2XAG - chains A and B; structure by X-ray diffraction, 3.10 A resolution.

== Chain A ==
Molecule: Lysine-specific histone demethylase 1
From: Homo sapiens
Notes: EC 1.-.-.-
UniProtKB: O60341 (KDM1_HUMAN); residue numbers follow UniProt; this construct covers 1-852
Sequence (852 residues; row label = number of the first residue in the row):
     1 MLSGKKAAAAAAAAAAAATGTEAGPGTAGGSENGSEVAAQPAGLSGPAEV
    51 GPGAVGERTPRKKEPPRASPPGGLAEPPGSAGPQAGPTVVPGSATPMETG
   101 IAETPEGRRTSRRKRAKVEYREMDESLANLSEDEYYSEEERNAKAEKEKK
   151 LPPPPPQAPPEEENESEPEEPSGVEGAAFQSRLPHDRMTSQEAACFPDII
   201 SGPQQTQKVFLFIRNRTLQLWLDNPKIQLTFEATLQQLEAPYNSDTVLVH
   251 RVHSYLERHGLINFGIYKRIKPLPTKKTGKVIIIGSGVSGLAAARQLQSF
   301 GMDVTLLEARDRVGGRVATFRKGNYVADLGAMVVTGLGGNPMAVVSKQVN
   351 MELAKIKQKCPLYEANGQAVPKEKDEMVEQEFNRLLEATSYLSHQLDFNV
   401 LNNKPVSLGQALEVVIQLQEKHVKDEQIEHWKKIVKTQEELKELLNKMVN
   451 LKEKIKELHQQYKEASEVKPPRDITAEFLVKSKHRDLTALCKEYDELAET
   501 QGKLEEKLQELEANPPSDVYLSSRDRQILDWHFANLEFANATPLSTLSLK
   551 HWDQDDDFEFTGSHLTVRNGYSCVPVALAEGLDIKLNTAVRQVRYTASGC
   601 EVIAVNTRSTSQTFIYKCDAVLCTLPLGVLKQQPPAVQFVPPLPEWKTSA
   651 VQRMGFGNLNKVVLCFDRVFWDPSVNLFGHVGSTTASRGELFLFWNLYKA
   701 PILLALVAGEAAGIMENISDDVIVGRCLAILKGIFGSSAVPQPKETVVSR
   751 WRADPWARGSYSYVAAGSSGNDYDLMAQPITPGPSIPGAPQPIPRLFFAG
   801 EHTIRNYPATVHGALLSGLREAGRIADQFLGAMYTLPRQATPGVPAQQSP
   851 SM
Unresolved in the structure: 1-170, 837-852
Residues lining bound ligands: FAD / 3-(4-bromophenyl)propanamide: I284, G285, S286, G287, V288, S289, G290, L307, E308, A309, R310, G314, G315, R316, V317, L329, G330, A331, M332, V333, T335, F538, A539, T588, A589, V590, T624, L625, P626, V629, V637, L659, K661, W751, W756, S760, Y761, G800, E801, A809, T810, V811, A814

== Chain B ==
Molecule: Rest corepressor 1
From: Homo sapiens
UniProtKB: Q9UKL0 (RCOR1_HUMAN); residue numbers follow UniProt; this construct covers 1-482
Sequence (482 residues; numbered 1 to 482; the number before each row is that of its first residue):
     1 MVEKGPEVSGKRRGRNNAAASASAAAASAAASAACASPAATAASGAAASS
    51 ASAAAASAAAAPNNGQNKSLAAAAPNGNSSSNSWEEGSSGSSSDEEHGGG
   101 GMRVGPQYQAVVPDFDPAKLARRSQERDNLGMLVWSPNQNLSEAKLDEYI
   151 AIAKEKHGYNMEQALGMLFWHKHNIEKSLADLPNFTPFPDEWTVEDKVLF
   201 EQAFSFHGKTFHRIQQMLPDKSIASLVKFYYSWKKTRTKTSVMDRHARKQ
   251 KREREESEDELEEANGNNPIDIEVDQNKESKKEVPPTETVPQVKKEKHST
   301 QAKNRAKRKPPKGMFLSQEDVEAVSANATAATTVLRQLDMELVSVKRQIQ
   351 NIKQTNSALKEKLDGGIEPYRLPEVIQKCNARWTTEEQLLAVQAIRKYGR
   401 DFQAISDVIGNKSVVQVKNFFVNYRRRFNIDEVLQEWEAEHGKEETNGPS
   451 NQKPVKSPDNSIKMPEEEDEAPVLDVRYASAS
Unresolved in the structure: 1-307, 441-482
Curated features (UniProtKB/Swiss-Prot):
  - cross-link: K297 (Glycyl lysine isopeptide (Lys-Gly) (interchain with G-Cter in SUMO2))

== Interface between chain A and chain B ==
Contacting residue pairs (92; chain A residue first):
  E381(A) - M314(B)
  R384(A) - P311(B)
  R384(A) - K312(B)  hydrogen bond (side chain-backbone)
  R384(A) - G313(B)
  R384(A) - M314(B)
  E387(A) - P311(B)
  A388(A) - P311(B)
  A388(A) - M314(B)  hydrophobic
  Y391(A) - R308(B)
  Y391(A) - K309(B)
  Y391(A) - P310(B)
  Y391(A) - L316(B)  hydrophobic
  L392(A) - L316(B)  hydrophobic
  Q395(A) - R308(B)
  L396(A) - Q318(B)
  L401(A) - S325(B)
  V414(A) - V321(B)  hydrophobic
  V415(A) - L316(B)  hydrophobic
  Q417(A) - V324(B)
  Q417(A) - A331(B)
  L418(A) - F315(B)
  L418(A) - L316(B)  hydrophobic
  L418(A) - D320(B)
  L418(A) - V321(B)  hydrophobic
  L418(A) - V324(B)  hydrophobic
  Q419(A) - M314(B)
  Q419(A) - F315(B)  hydrogen bond (side chain-backbone)
  E420(A) - L335(B)
  K421(A) - D320(B)  salt bridge
  K421(A) - L335(B)
  H422(A) - F315(B)
  K424(A) - L335(B)
  K424(A) - L338(B)
  K424(A) - D339(B)  salt bridge
  D425(A) - L338(B)
  Q427(A) - L342(B)
  I428(A) - L342(B)
  W431(A) - V345(B)  hydrophobic
  W431(A) - I349(B)
  I434(A) - I349(B)  hydrophobic
  V435(A) - I349(B)  hydrophobic
  Q438(A) - I352(B)
  Q438(A) - K353(B)
  Q438(A) - N356(B)
  E439(A) - Q348(B)
  E439(A) - I352(B)
  L441(A) - N356(B)
  K442(A) - T355(B)
  K442(A) - N356(B)
  L445(A) - N356(B)
  L445(A) - L359(B)  hydrophobic
  L445(A) - K360(B)
  N446(A) - L359(B)
  M448(A) - L363(B)  hydrophobic
  V449(A) - K362(B)
  V449(A) - L363(B)  hydrophobic
  K452(A) - K362(B)
  K452(A) - D364(B)  hydrogen bond (side chain-backbone)
  K452(A) - G366(B)
  K452(A) - I367(B)
  I455(A) - I367(B)  hydrophobic
  K456(A) - Y370(B)
  H459(A) - Y370(B)
  Y462(A) - L372(B)  hydrophobic
  I474(A) - L389(B)  hydrophobic
  I474(A) - Q393(B)
  T475(A) - Q393(B)
  F478(A) - L390(B)  hydrophobic
  F478(A) - Q393(B)
  F478(A) - A394(B)
  F478(A) - K397(B)
  S482(A) - K397(B)  hydrogen bond
  S482(A) - Y398(B)
  H484(A) - L372(B)
  H484(A) - P373(B)  hydrogen bond (side chain-backbone)
  H484(A) - V375(B)
  R485(A) - Y398(B)
  R485(A) - A404(B)
  R485(A) - D407(B)
  R485(A) - V408(B)
  D486(A) - K397(B)  salt bridge
  D486(A) - Y398(B)  hydrogen bond
  L487(A) - Y370(B)
  L487(A) - L372(B)  hydrophobic
  T488(A) - L372(B)
  C491(A) - I367(B)  hydrophobic
  Y494(A) - L363(B)
  Y494(A) - G366(B)
  Y494(A) - I367(B)  hydrophobic
  D495(A) - R371(B)  salt bridge
  E505(A) - K360(B)  salt bridge
  E512(A) - K353(B)  salt bridge
Other interface residues (no listed pair), chain A (57 interface residues in all): L385, F398, K432, E477, K481, Q501
Other interface residues (no listed pair), chain B (54 interface residues in all): S317, V334, E341, K346, P369, E386, D401

== Summary ==
57 residues of chain A face 54 of chain B across their interface; the contacts include 6 hydrogen bonds and 6
salt bridges. Among the polar pairs are K421(A)-D320(B), K424(A)-D339(B) and D486(A)-K397(B). Chain A binds
FAD / 3-(4-bromophenyl)propanamide.
Chain A is Lysine-specific histone demethylase 1 and chain B is Rest corepressor 1, both from Homo sapiens;
the structure, Crystal structure of LSD1-CoREST in complex with para-bromo-(-)-trans-
2-phenylcyclopropyl-1-amine, was determined by X-ray diffraction (same publication as 2XAF, 2XAH, 2XAJ, 2XAQ
and 2XAS).
